Entry 6DZI (electron microscopy, 3.46 A resolution); this record covers chains h and 7 of the 56 polymer chains in the assembly.

# Chain h
Molecule: 16S rRNA
From: Mycobacterium smegmatis str. MC2 155
Sequence (1511 nucleotides; numbered 7 to 1517; the number before each row is that of its first residue):
     7 UUUGGAGAGU UUGAUCCUGG CUCAGGACGA ACGCUGGCGG CGUGCUUAAC ACAUGCAAGU
    67 CGAACGGAAA GGCCCUUUCG GGGGUACUCG AGUGGCGAAC GGGUGAGUAA CACGUGGGUG
   127 AUCUGCCCUG CACUUUGGGA UAAGCCUGGG AAACUGGGUC UAAUACCGAA UACACCCUGC
   187 UGGUCGCAUG GCCUGGUAGG GGAAAGCUUU UGCGGUGUGG GAUGGGCCCG CGGCCUAUCA
   247 GCUUGUUGGU GGGGUGAUGG CCUACCAAGG CGACGACGGG UAGCCGGCCU GAGAGGGUGA
   307 CCGGCCACAC UGGGACUGAG AUACGGCCCA GACUCCUACG GGAGGCAGCA GUGGGGAAUA
   367 UUGCACAAUG GGCGCAAGCC UGAUGCAGCG ACGCCGCGUG AGGGAUGACG GCCUUCGGGU
   427 UGUAAACCUC UUUCAGCACA GACGAAGCGC AAGUGACGGU AUGUGCAGAA GAAGGACCGG
   487 CCAACUACGU GCCAGCAGCC GCGGUAAUAC GUAGGGUCCG AGCGUUGUCC GGAAUUACUG
   547 GGCGUAAAGA GCUCGUAGGU GGUUUGUCGC GUUGUUCGUG AAAACUCACA GCUUAACUGU
   607 GGGCGUGCGG GCGAUACGGG CAGACUAGAG UACUGCAGGG GAGACUGGAA UUCCUGGUGU
   667 AGCGGUGGAA UGCGCAGAUA UCAGGAGGAA CACCGGUGGC GAAGGCGGGU CUCUGGGCAG
   727 UAACUGACGC UGAGGAGCGA AAGCGUGGGG AGCGAACAGG AUUAGAUACC CUGGUAGUCC
   787 ACGCCGUAAA CGGUGGGUAC UAGGUGUGGG UUUCCUUCCU UGGGAUCCGU GCCGUAGCUA
   847 ACGCAUUAAG UACCCCGCCU GGGGAGUACG GCCGCAAGGC UAAAACUCAA AGGAAUUGAC
   907 GGGGGCCCGC ACAAGCGGCG GAGCAUGUGG AUUAAUUCGA UGCAACGCGA AGAACCUUAC
   967 CUGGGUUUGA CAUGCACAGG ACGCCGGCAG AGAUGUCGGU UCCCUUGUGG CCUGUGUGCA
  1027 GGUGGUGCAU GGCUGUCGUC AGCUCGUGUC GUGAGAUGUU GGGUUAAGUC CCGCAACGAG
  1087 CGCAACCCUU GUCUCAUGUU GCCAGCACGU UAUGGUGGGG ACUCGUGAGA GACUGCCGGG
  1147 GUCAACUCGG AGGAAGGUGG GGAUGACGUC AAGUCAUCAU GCCCCUUAUG UCCAGGGCUU
  1207 CACACAUGCU ACAAUGGCCG GUACAAAGGG CUGCGAUGCC GUGAGGUGGA GCGAAUCCUU
  1267 UCAAAGCCGG UCUCAGUUCG GAUCGGGGUC UGCAACUCGA CCCCGUGAAG UCGGAGUCGC
  1327 UAGUAAUCGC AGAUCAGCAA CGCUGCGGUG AAUACGUUCC CGGGCCUUGU ACACACCGCC
  1387 CGUCACGUCA UGAAAGUCGG UAACACCCGA AGCCGGUGGC CUAACCCUUG UGGAGGGAGC
  1447 CGUCGAAGGU GGGAUCGGCG AUUGGGACGA AGUCGUAACA AGGUAGCCGU ACCGGAAGGU
  1507 GCGGCUGGAU C

# Chain 7
Protein: 30S ribosomal protein S20
From: Mycobacterium smegmatis (strain ATCC 700084 / mc(2)155)
Reference sequence: A0R102 (RS20_MYCS2); residues 2-86 here = UniProt positions 2-86
Sequence (85 residues; row label = number of the first residue in the row):
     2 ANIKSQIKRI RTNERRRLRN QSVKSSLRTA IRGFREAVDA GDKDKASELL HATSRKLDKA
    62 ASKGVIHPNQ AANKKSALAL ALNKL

# How chain h and chain 7 interact
Contacting residue pairs (80; chain h residue first):
  A64(h) with Ile4(7), sugar contact
  G65(h) with Ser6(7), hydrogen bond to the base
  A97(h) with Lys5(7), salt bridge to the phosphate
  G98(h) with Lys5(7), salt bridge to the phosphate; Arg12(7), phosphate contact
  U99(h) with Lys9(7), salt bridge to the phosphate; Arg12(7), salt bridge to the phosphate
  G100(h) with Lys9(7), hydrogen bond to the base; Thr13(7), hydrogen bond to the phosphate; Arg16(7), salt bridge to the phosphate
  G101(h) with Arg16(7), salt bridge to the phosphate; Arg17(7), salt bridge to the phosphate
  C102(h) with Arg10(7), base contact
  G103(h) with Ser6(7), base contact; Arg10(7), hydrogen bond to the base
  A104(h) with Gln7(7), base contact; Arg10(7), base contact
  C129(h) with His68(7), hydrogen bond to the phosphate; Asn70(7), hydrogen bond to the phosphate
  U130(h) with His68(7), salt bridge to the phosphate
  A171(h) with Arg16(7), sugar contact
  C172(h) with Arg16(7), sugar contact
  C173(h) with Arg20(7), salt bridge to the phosphate; Lys64(7), salt bridge to the phosphate
  G174(h) with Lys60(7), salt bridge to the phosphate; Lys64(7), salt bridge to the phosphate
  A175(h) with Arg56(7), salt bridge to the phosphate; Lys60(7), salt bridge to the phosphate
  A176(h) with Arg56(7), salt bridge to the phosphate
  C182(h) with Lys76(7), hydrogen bond to the sugar
  C183(h) with Ala73(7), sugar contact; Lys76(7), hydrogen bond to the sugar; Ser77(7), sugar contact; Ala80(7), sugar contact
  U184(h) with Ser77(7), phosphate contact; Ala80(7), sugar contact; Asn84(7), hydrogen bond to the sugar
  G206(h) with His52(7), hydrogen bond to the phosphate
  G207(h) with His52(7), salt bridge to the phosphate; Arg56(7), phosphate contact; Asp59(7), hydrogen bond to the sugar
  G208(h) with Arg56(7), salt bridge to the phosphate; Asp59(7), sugar contact; Lys60(7), phosphate contact; Ser63(7), hydrogen bond to the sugar
  A209(h) with Ser63(7), phosphate contact
  G259(h) with Arg36(7), salt bridge to the phosphate; Ala78(7), phosphate contact
  G260(h) with Lys75(7), phosphate contact
  U261(h) with Gln71(7), hydrogen bond to the phosphate
  G262(h) with His68(7), sugar contact; Asn70(7), phosphate contact; Gln71(7), phosphate contact
  A263(h) with Asn70(7), phosphate contact; Asn74(7), phosphate contact
  C322(h) with Arg18(7), hydrogen bond to the sugar
  U323(h) with Asn14(7), hydrogen bond to the sugar; Arg17(7), phosphate contact; Asn21(7), phosphate contact
  G324(h) with Arg17(7), salt bridge to the phosphate; Asn21(7), hydrogen bond to the phosphate
  G332(h) with Ala2(7), hydrogen bond to the phosphate; Asn3(7), hydrogen bond to the phosphate; Ile4(7), hydrogen bond to the phosphate; Gln7(7), sugar contact; Ile11(7), sugar contact
  C333(h) with Ala2(7), phosphate contact
  C1420(h) with Arg29(7), salt bridge to the phosphate
  G1421(h) with Arg29(7), salt bridge to the phosphate
  G1422(h) with Arg33(7), salt bridge to the phosphate
  U1423(h) with Arg33(7), salt bridge to the phosphate
  G1441(h) with Ser27(7), hydrogen bond to the sugar; Thr30(7), phosphate contact
  G1442(h) with Ser23(7), hydrogen bond to the sugar; Ser26(7), phosphate contact; Ser27(7), sugar contact; Thr30(7), hydrogen bond to the phosphate
  G1443(h) with Gln22(7), phosphate contact; Ser26(7), hydrogen bond to the phosphate
  A1444(h) with Gln22(7), phosphate contact
Also at the interface, not in a pair above, chain h (48 interface residues in all): U128, A329, G331, G350, G351
Also at the interface, not in a pair above, chain 7 (43 interface residues in all): Ser55

# Overview
48 residues of chain h face 43 of chain 7 across their interface, with 23 hydrogen bonds and 23 salt bridges.
Polar pairs include G65(h)-Ser6(7), G100(h)-Lys9(7) and G103(h)-Arg10(7).
Chain h is 16S rRNA (Mycobacterium smegmatis str. MC2 155) and chain 7 is 30S ribosomal protein S20
(Mycobacterium smegmatis (strain ATCC 700084 / mc(2)155)); the structure, Cryo-EM Structure of Mycobacterium
smegmatis 70S C(minus) ribosome 70S-MPY complex, was determined by electron microscopy, deposited together
with 6DZP and 6DZK.
